Entry 3S7P (X-ray diffraction, 1.72 A resolution); this record covers chain A.

Chain A:
Molecule: Bacteriophytochrome
Source organism: Deinococcus radiodurans
Notes: EC 2.7.13.3; fragment: chromophore binidng domain
UniProtKB: Q9RZA4 (BPHY_DEIRA); numbering as in UniProt (aligned over 1-321)
Amino-acid sequence (343 residues; numbered -13 to 329; the number before each row is that of its first residue; numbers below 1 keep their minus sign (Met-13 is residue -13)):
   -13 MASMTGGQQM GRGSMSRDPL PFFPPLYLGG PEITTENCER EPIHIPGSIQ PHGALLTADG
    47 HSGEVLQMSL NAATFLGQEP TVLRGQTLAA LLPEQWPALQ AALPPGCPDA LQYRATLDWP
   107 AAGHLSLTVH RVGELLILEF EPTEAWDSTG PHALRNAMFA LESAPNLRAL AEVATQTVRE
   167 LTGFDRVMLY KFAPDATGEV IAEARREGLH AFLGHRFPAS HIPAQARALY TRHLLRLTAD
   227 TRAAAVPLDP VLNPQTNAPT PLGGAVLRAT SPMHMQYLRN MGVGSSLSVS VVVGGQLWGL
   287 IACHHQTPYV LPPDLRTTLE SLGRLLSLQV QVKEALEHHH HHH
Not modelled in the structure: -13 to 4, 131-134, 324-329
Covalently attached groups: 2(R),3(E)- phytochromobilin (LBV) linked to Cys24
Construct notes: expression tag (-13 to 0, 322-329); engineered mutation His207 (Asp in Q9RZA4), Ser307 (Tyr in Q9RZA4)
Ligand contacts: 2(R),3(E)- phytochromobilin (LBV; 3-[2-[(Z)-[3-(2-carboxyethyl)-5-[(Z)-(4-ethenyl-3-methyl-5-oxidanylidene-pyrrol-2-ylidene)methyl]-4-methyl-pyrrol-1-ium -2-ylidene]methyl]-5-[(Z)-[(3E)-3-ethylidene-4-methyl-5-oxidanylidene-pyrrolidin-2-ylidene]methyl]-4-methyl-1H-pyrrol-3- yl]propanoic acid): Thr20, Thr21, Glu27, Ile29, Met174, Tyr176, Phe198, Phe203, Ser206, His207, Ile208, Pro209, Gln211, Ala212, Tyr216, Arg222, Arg254, Ala255, Thr256, Ser257, Met259, His260, Tyr263, Leu264, Met267, Ser272, Leu273, Ser274, Leu286, Ala288, His290
Curated features (UniProtKB/Swiss-Prot):
  - binding site (a tetrapyrrole): Cys24
  - mutagenesis: Met259 (M259A: Binds PCB (in vitro), but difference spectrum is altered; M259C: Binds PCB (in vitro), but difference spectrum is altered), His260 (H260A: 100-fold reduction of chromophore-binding activity), Cys289 (C289A: Binds PCB (in vitro), but has aberrant spectral properties)
What the authors report for this chain:
  - binding site for 2(R),3(E)- phytochromobilin: Cys24, His207
  - conformationally variable residues (side-chain flip): Tyr263
  - self-association interface (contacts with another copy of this molecule): Phe145, Leu311, Leu314

In short:
2(R),3(E)- phytochromobilin is covalently linked to Cys24. From UniProt: tetrapyrrole-binding residue Cys24
and 3 mutagenesis sites. From the paper: a binding site for 2(R),3(E)- phytochromobilin at Cys24 and His207;
conformational variability at Tyr263.
Chain A is Bacteriophytochrome (Deinococcus radiodurans); the structure, Crystal Structure of the Infrared
Fluorescent D207H variant of Deinococcus Bacteriophytochrome chromophore binding domain at 1.72 ..., was
determined by X-ray diffraction (same publication as 3S7Q, 3S7N and 3S7O).
